4I7Y - chains H and L of the 3 polymer chains in the assembly; structure by X-ray diffraction, 2.40 A resolution.

# Chain H
Molecule: Prothrombin
Organism: Homo sapiens
Notes: EC 3.4.21.5; fragment: heavy chain
UniProtKB: P00734 (THRB_HUMAN); the construct lacks a stretch of the UniProt sequence and is renumbered around it, so the offset changes along the chain: 16-36 = UniProt 364-384; 37-60 = UniProt 386-409; 61-77 = UniProt 419-435; 78-97 = UniProt 437-456; 6 more segments
Chain sequence (259 residues; row label = number of the first residue in the row; note: 4 numbers in that range are skipped by the numbering (no residue carries them; nothing is unmodelled there); a row labelled like 60A-60I holds insertion residues (60A, then the next letters in order)):
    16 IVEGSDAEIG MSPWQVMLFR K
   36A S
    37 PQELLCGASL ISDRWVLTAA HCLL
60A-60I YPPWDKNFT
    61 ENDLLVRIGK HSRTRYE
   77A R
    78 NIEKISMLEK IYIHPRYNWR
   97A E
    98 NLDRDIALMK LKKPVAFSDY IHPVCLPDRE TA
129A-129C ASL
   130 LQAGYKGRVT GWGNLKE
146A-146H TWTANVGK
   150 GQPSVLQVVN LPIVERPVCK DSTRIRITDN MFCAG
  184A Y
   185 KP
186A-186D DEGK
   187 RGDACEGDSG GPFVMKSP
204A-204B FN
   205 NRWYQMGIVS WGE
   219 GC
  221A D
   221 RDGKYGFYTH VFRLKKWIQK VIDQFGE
Unresolved in the structure: 146A-146H, 247
Swiss-Prot annotation at these positions:
  - region: Ala183 to Val200 (High affinity receptor-binding region which is also known as the TP508 peptide)
  - active site (Charge relay system): His57, Asp102, Ser195
  - glycosylation: Asn60G (N-linked (GlcNAc...) (complex) asparagine)
Cystine bridges: Cys42-Cys58, Cys168-Cys182, Cys191-Cys220
Covalently attached groups: compound 0G6 linked to His57, Ser195; N-acetylglucosamine (NAG) linked to Asn60G
Metal / ion sites: Na+: Arg221, Lys224
Ligand contacts: 0G6 (D-phenylalanyl-N-[(2S,3S)-6-{[amino(iminio)methyl]amino}-1-chloro-2-hydroxyhexan-3-yl]-L-prolinamide): Cys42, Cys58, Tyr60A, Trp60D, Arg97, Glu97A, Asn98, Leu99, Asp189, Ala190, Cys191, Glu192, Gly193, Asp194, Val213, Ser214, Trp215, Gly216, Glu217, Gly219, Cys220, Gly226

# Chain L
Molecule: Prothrombin
Organism: Homo sapiens
Notes: EC 3.4.21.5; fragment: light chain
UniProtKB: P00734 (THRB_HUMAN); the construct lacks a stretch of the UniProt sequence, so the offset changes along the chain: -5 to 0 = UniProt 328-333; 1-14 = UniProt 336-349; 15-17 = UniProt 361-363
Chain sequence (36 residues; row label = number of the first residue in the row; a row labelled like 14A-14K holds insertion residues (14A, then the next letters in order); numbers below 1 keep their minus sign (Thr-5 is residue -5)):
    -5 TFGSGE
    1B A
    1A D
     1 CGLRPLFEKK SLED
14A-14K KTERELLESYI
    15 DGR
Unresolved in the structure: -5 to 0, 15-17
Swiss-Prot annotation at these positions:
  - site: Arg17 (Cleavage)

# How chain H and chain L interact
Pairs across the interface (60; chain H residue first):
  Glu23(H) with Phe7(L); Asp14(L); Lys14A(L), salt bridge
  Ile24(H) with Leu6(L); Phe7(L)
  Gly25(H) with Arg4(L); Leu6(L); Phe7(L)
  Met26(H) with Arg4(L), hydrogen bond (backbone-side chain); Phe7(L); Asp14(L)
  Pro28(H) with Arg4(L)
  Trp29(H) with Gly2(L); Arg4(L)
  Ser115(H) with Pro5(L)
  Asp116(H) with Pro5(L); Leu6(L)
  His119(H) with Asp1A(L), salt bridge; Leu3(L), hydrogen bond (side chain-backbone); Pro5(L)
  Pro120(H) with Cys1(L); Gly2(L), hydrogen bond (backbone-backbone)
  Val121(H) with Cys1(L); Gly2(L)
  Cys122(H) with Cys1(L), disulfide; Gly2(L)
  Gly133(H) with Ser14I(L)
  Tyr134(H) with Ser14I(L); Tyr14J(L), hydrogen bond (side chain-backbone)
  Lys135(H) with Glu14E(L), salt bridge; Leu14F(L); Ser14I(L), hydrogen bond (backbone-side chain); Tyr14J(L), hydrogen bond (backbone-side chain)
  Arg137(H) with Arg4(L); Asp14(L), salt bridge; Thr14B(L), hydrogen bond; Glu14C(L)
  Asn159(H) with Thr14B(L), hydrogen bond; Glu14E(L), hydrogen bond; Leu14F(L)
  Tyr184A(H) with Glu14E(L), hydrogen bond
  Lys186D(H) with Glu14E(L), salt bridge
  Met201(H) with Tyr14J(L)
  Lys202(H) with Glu8(L), salt bridge; Glu14C(L), salt bridge; Tyr14J(L)
  Pro204(H) with Leu14G(L), hydrophobic; Tyr14J(L)
  Asn205(H) with Leu3(L); Glu8(L)
  Arg206(H) with Cys1(L), hydrogen bond (side chain-backbone); Asp1A(L); Ala1B(L), hydrogen bond (side chain-backbone); Gly2(L); Leu3(L)
  Trp207(H) with Gly2(L), hydrogen bond (backbone-backbone); Arg4(L); Glu8(L), hydrogen bond; Asp14(L); Leu14F(L), hydrophobic
Interface residues without a listed pair, chain H (27 interface residues in all): Tyr117, Gly136
Interface residues without a listed pair, chain L (20 interface residues in all): Lys9
Disulfides between the chains: Cys122(H)-Cys1(L)

# Summary
The interface between chain H and chain L involves 27 residues on one side and 20 on the other; the contacts
include 1 disulfide bond, 14 hydrogen bonds and 7 salt bridges. Polar pairs include Glu23(H)-Lys14A(L),
His119(H)-Asp1A(L) and Lys135(H)-Glu14E(L).
Here chain H is Prothrombin and chain L is Prothrombin, both from Homo sapiens. Entry 4I7Y (Crystal Structure
of Human Alpha Thrombin in Complex with a 27-mer Aptamer Bound to Exosite II) was determined by X-ray
diffraction.
